Entry 7NJL (electron microscopy, 2.71 A resolution); this record covers chains B and F of the 20 polymer chains in the assembly.

[Chain B]
Name: ATP synthase subunit alpha
From: Mycolicibacterium smegmatis (strain ATCC 700084 / mc(2)155)
Notes: EC 7.1.2.2
UniProtKB: A0R202 (ATPA_MYCS2); numbering as in UniProt (aligned over 1-548)
Amino-acid sequence (548 residues; row label = number of the first residue in the row):
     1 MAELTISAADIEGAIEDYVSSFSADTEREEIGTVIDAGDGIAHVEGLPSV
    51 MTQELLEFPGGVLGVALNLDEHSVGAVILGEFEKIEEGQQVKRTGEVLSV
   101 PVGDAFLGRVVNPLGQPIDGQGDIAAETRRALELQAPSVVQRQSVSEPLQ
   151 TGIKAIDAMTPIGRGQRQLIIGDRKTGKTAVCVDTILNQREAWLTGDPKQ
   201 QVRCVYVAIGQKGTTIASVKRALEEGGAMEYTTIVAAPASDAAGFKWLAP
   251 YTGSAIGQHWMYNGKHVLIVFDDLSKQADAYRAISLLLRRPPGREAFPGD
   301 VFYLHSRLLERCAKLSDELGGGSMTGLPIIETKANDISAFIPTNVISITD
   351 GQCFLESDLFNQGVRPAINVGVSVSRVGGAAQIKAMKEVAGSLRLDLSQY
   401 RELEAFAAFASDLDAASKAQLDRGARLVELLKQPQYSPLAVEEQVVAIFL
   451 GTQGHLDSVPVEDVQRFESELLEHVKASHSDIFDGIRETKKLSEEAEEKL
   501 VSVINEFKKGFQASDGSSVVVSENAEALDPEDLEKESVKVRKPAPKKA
Not modelled in the structure: 1-4, 24-28, 407-413, 522-548
Bound ions: Mg2+: T179 (together with ATP)
Ligand contacts:
  - ATP (adenosine-5'-triphosphate), molecule 1: D173, R174, K175, T176, G177, K178, T179, A180, Q211, E331, F360, R365, P366, Q433, P434, Q435
  - ATP, molecule 2: I346, S347, V374, R376

[Chain F]
Name: ATP synthase subunit beta
From: Mycolicibacterium smegmatis (strain ATCC 700084 / mc(2)155)
Notes: EC 7.1.2.2
UniProtKB: A0R200 (ATPB_MYCS2); numbering as in UniProt (aligned over 1-475)
Amino-acid sequence (475 residues; numbered 1 to 475; the number before each row is that of its first residue):
     1 MTATAEKTAGRVVRITGPVVDVEFPRGSVPELFNALHAEITFGALAKTLT
    51 LEVAQHLGDSLVRCISMQPTDGLVRGVEVTDTGASISVPVGDGVKGHVFN
   101 ALGDCLDDPGYGKDFEHWSIHRKPPAFSDLEPRTEMLETGLKVVDLLTPY
   151 VRGGKIALFGGAGVGKTVLIQEMINRIARNFGGTSVFAGVGERTREGNDL
   201 WVELADANVLKDTALVFGQMDEPPGTRMRVALSALTMAEFFRDEQGQDVL
   251 LFIDNIFRFTQAGSEVSTLLGRMPSAVGYQPTLADEMGELQERITSTRGR
   301 SITSMQAVYVPADDYTDPAPATTFAHLDATTELSRAVFSKGIFPAVDPLA
   351 SSSTILDPAIVGDEHYRVAQEVIRILQRYKDLQDIIAILGIDELSEEDKQ
   401 LVNRARRIERFLSQNMMAAEQFTGQPGSTVPLKETIEAFDKLTKGEFDHL
   451 PEQAFFLIGGLDDLAKKAESLGAKL
Not modelled in the structure: 1-6
Bound ions: Mg2+: T167 (together with ATP)
Ligand contacts: ATP (adenosine-5'-triphosphate): G161, A162, G163, V164, G165, K166, T167, V168, E192, R193, E196, Y309, F338, F343, M416, A419, F422

[How chain B and chain F interact]
Contacting residue pairs (96):
  G46(B) with R75(F)
  L47(B) with R75(F), hydrogen bond (backbone-side chain)
  P48(B) with V74(F); R75(F)
  S49(B) with V74(F)
  V50(B) with V74(F); R75(F)
  M51(B) with F42(F), hydrophobic; G72(F); L73(F); V74(F), hydrophobic
  T52(B) with I15(F); T70(F); D71(F); G72(F), hydrogen bond (backbone-backbone); L73(F), hydrogen bond (backbone-backbone)
  Q53(B) with D71(F)
  L67(B) with I15(F)
  N68(B) with I15(F); T16(F)
  L69(B) with R14(F); I15(F), hydrogen bond (backbone-backbone); R75(F)
  D70(B) with V13(F); R14(F); R75(F), hydrogen bond (backbone-side chain)
  E71(B) with V13(F), hydrogen bond (backbone-backbone); R14(F), salt bridge
  S73(B) with R75(F)
  V74(B) with R75(F)
  G95(B) with F42(F)
  E96(B) with F42(F)
  V97(B) with F42(F), hydrophobic; L45(F), hydrophobic; G72(F)
  E133(B) with D71(F)
  L134(B) with L45(F), hydrophobic
  Q135(B) with P69(F); D221(F), hydrogen bond (side chain-backbone); E222(F)
  A136(B) with D221(F), hydrogen bond (backbone-side chain)
  P137(B) with T194(F)
  S138(B) with T194(F)
  V139(B) with T194(F); G197(F); N198(F), hydrogen bond (backbone-side chain); F217(F), hydrophobic
  V140(B) with L106(F); D107(F); W201(F), hydrophobic
  R142(B) with T194(F); N198(F)
  S144(B) with D199(F)
  R167(B) with R193(F)
  P291(B) with P274(F), hydrophobic
  P292(B) with G278(F)
  G293(B) with V277(F)
  R294(B) with P311(F); D314(F), salt bridge; D317(F), salt bridge
  G299(B) with E265(F)
  D300(B) with E265(F)
  F302(B) with M220(F), hydrophobic; R258(F); Q261(F)
  Y303(B) with M220(F); E222(F); R227(F); E265(F)
  S306(B) with M220(F)
  R307(B) with D221(F)
  E310(B) with E192(F); R193(F); T194(F), hydrogen bond; M220(F); D221(F)
  R311(B) with D221(F), salt bridge
  S338(B) with A312(F); D313(F)
  T343(B) with A162(F); Y309(F); A312(F)
  I346(B) with A162(F), hydrophobic; R193(F), hydrogen bond (backbone-side chain)
  S347(B) with R193(F), hydrogen bond (backbone-side chain); M220(F); R258(F), hydrogen bond
  I348(B) with R193(F), hydrogen bond (backbone-side chain); M220(F), hydrophobic
  T349(B) with R193(F), hydrogen bond (backbone-side chain)
  D350(B) with R193(F), salt bridge; R195(F), salt bridge
  R376(B) with G163(F); R193(F); R195(F)
  V377(B) with R195(F)
Other interface residues (no listed pair), chain B (55 interface residues in all): A131, Q143, A339, F340, N344
Other interface residues (no listed pair), chain F (49 interface residues in all): G17, A44, E196, Q219, P223, T268, F422

[Overview]
The interface between chain B and chain F involves 55 residues on one side and 49 on the other; the contacts
include 15 hydrogen bonds and 6 salt bridges. Polar contacts include E71(B)-R14(F), R294(B)-D314(F) and
R294(B)-D317(F).
Here chain B is ATP synthase subunit alpha and chain F is ATP synthase subunit beta, both from
Mycolicibacterium smegmatis (strain ATCC 700084 / mc(2)155). Entry 7NJL (Mycobacterium smegmatis ATP synthase
state 1b) was determined by electron microscopy, deposited together with 7NJK, 7NJM, 7NJN, 7NJO, 7NJP, 7NJQ
and 20 further entries.
